PDB entry 6UJ8 | X-ray diffraction, 2.25 A resolution | chains A and B of the 3 polymer chains in the assembly

# Chain A
Name: HLA class I histocompatibility antigen, B-7 alpha chain
Organism: Homo sapiens
Reference sequence: P01889 (1B07_HUMAN); residues 1-280 here correspond to UniProt positions 25-304 (UniProt number = residue number + 24)
Amino-acid sequence (298 residues; each row starts with the number of its first residue; numbering starts at 0):
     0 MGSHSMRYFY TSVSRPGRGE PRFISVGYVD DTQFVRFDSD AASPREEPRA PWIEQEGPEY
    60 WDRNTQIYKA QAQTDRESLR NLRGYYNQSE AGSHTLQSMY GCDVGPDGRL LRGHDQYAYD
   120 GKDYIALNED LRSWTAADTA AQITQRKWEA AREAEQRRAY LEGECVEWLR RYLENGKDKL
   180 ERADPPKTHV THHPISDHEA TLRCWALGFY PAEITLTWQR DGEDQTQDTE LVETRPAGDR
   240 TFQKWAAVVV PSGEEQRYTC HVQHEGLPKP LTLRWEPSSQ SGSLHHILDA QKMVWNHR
Disordered / not traced: 0-1, 277-297
Differences from the reference sequence: initiating methionine (0); expression tag (281-297)
Disulfide bonds: Cys101-Cys164, Cys203-Cys259
UniProt features mapped onto this chain:
  - region: Glu275 to Ser280 (Connecting peptide)
  - motif: Ser77 to Gly83 (Bw6 motif)
  - binding site (a peptide antigen): Asn63, Tyr84, Thr143, Lys146, Glu152, Tyr159, Tyr171
  - glycosylation: Asn86 (N-linked (GlcNAc...) asparagine)
What the authors report for this chain:
  - specificity-determining residues: Asn63 (proposed by the authors, not directly observed)

# Chain B
Name: Beta-2-microglobulin
Organism: Homo sapiens
Reference sequence: P61769 (B2MG_HUMAN); residue numbers follow UniProt; this construct covers 1-119
Amino-acid sequence (119 residues; each row starts with the number of its first residue):
     1 MSRSVALAVL ALLSLSGLEA IQRTPKIQVY SRHPAENGKS NFLNCYVSGF HPSDIEVDLL
    61 KNGERIEKVE HSDLSFSKDW SFYLLYYTEF TPTEKDEYAC RVNHVTLSQP KIVKWDRDM
Disordered / not traced: 1-18
Disulfide bonds: Cys45-Cys100
UniProt features mapped onto this chain:
  - modified residue: Gln22 (Pyrrolidone carboxylic acid)
  - glycosylation: Ile21 (N-linked (Glc) (glycation) isoleucine), Lys39 (N-linked (Glc) (glycation) lysine), Lys61 (N-linked (Glc) (glycation) lysine), Lys68 (N-linked (Glc) (glycation) lysine), Lys78 (N-linked (Glc) (glycation) lysine), Lys111 (N-linked (Glc) (glycation) lysine), Lys114 (N-linked (Glc) (glycation) lysine)
  - natural variant: Ala11 (A11P: In IMD43), Asp96 (D96N: In AMYLD6)
  - mutagenesis: Asp79 (D79P: Increases tendency towards amyloid formation), Trp80 (W80G: Decreases tendency towards amyloid formation; W80V: Increases tendency towards amyloid formation)

# How chain A and chain B interact
Pairs across the interface (60; chain A residue first):
  Phe8(A) with Ser75(B); Phe76(B), hydrophobic
  Tyr9(A) with Phe76(B)
  Thr10(A) with Leu74(B); Phe76(B); Phe82(B)
  Val12(A) with Ser53(B)
  Ile23(A) with Leu74(B)
  Val25(A) with Asp73(B); Leu74(B); Ser75(B)
  Tyr27(A) with Ser75(B); Tyr83(B), hydrogen bond
  Gln32(A) with Asp73(B), hydrogen bond
  Arg35(A) with Asp73(B), salt bridge
  Arg48(A) with Asp73(B), salt bridge
  Gln87(A) with Glu19(B), hydrogen bond
  Ser92(A) with Glu19(B), hydrogen bond (backbone-backbone)
  His93(A) with Glu19(B), salt bridge
  Thr94(A) with Phe82(B)
  Gln96(A) with His51(B), hydrogen bond; Phe76(B); Trp80(B), hydrogen bond (side chain-backbone); Phe82(B)
  Ser97(A) with Phe76(B)
  Gln115(A) with Trp80(B)
  Tyr116(A) with Trp80(B)
  Ala117(A) with Trp80(B), hydrophobic
  Asp119(A) with Glu19(B); Ala20(B); Ile21(B)
  Gly120(A) with His51(B)
  Lys121(A) with Ile21(B)
  Asp122(A) with Trp80(B), hydrogen bond
  His192(A) with Asp118(B), salt bridge
  Arg202(A) with Asp118(B), hydrogen bond (side chain-backbone); Met119(B)
  Trp204(A) with Asp118(B); Met119(B)
  Val231(A) with Gln28(B)
  Glu232(A) with Gln28(B), hydrogen bond (backbone-side chain); Tyr46(B), hydrogen bond; Ser48(B), hydrogen bond
  Thr233(A) with Tyr46(B)
  Arg234(A) with Gln28(B), hydrogen bond; Tyr30(B); Tyr46(B); Met119(B), hydrogen bond (side chain-backbone)
  Pro235(A) with Tyr30(B), hydrogen bond (backbone-side chain); Asn44(B); Tyr46(B)
  Ala236(A) with Arg32(B), hydrogen bond (backbone-side chain); Asn44(B), hydrogen bond (backbone-side chain)
  Gly237(A) with Arg32(B), hydrogen bond (backbone-side chain); Leu85(B)
  Asp238(A) with Arg32(B)
  Gln242(A) with Tyr30(B); Ser31(B), hydrogen bond (side chain-backbone); Arg32(B), hydrogen bond (side chain-backbone)
  Trp244(A) with Met119(B), hydrogen bond (side chain-backbone)
Also at the interface, not in a pair above, chain A (40 interface residues in all): Met98, Lys186, His188, Leu206
Also at the interface, not in a pair above, chain B (27 interface residues in all): Lys26, Pro34, Pro52, Asp54, Asp79

# Overview
40 residues of chain A and 27 residues of chain B are in contact; the contacts include 20 hydrogen bonds and 4
salt bridges. Polar pairs include Arg35(A)-Asp73(B), Arg48(A)-Asp73(B) and His93(A)-Glu19(B). UniProt lists 7
peptide antigen-binding residues on chain A; 2 mutagenesis sites on chain B. From the paper: the specificity
determinant Asn63(A).
Here chain A is HLA class I histocompatibility antigen, B-7 alpha chain and chain B is Beta-2-microglobulin,
both from Homo sapiens. Entry 6UJ8 (Crystal structure of HLA-B*07:02 with wild-type IDH2 peptide) was
determined by X-ray diffraction, deposited together with 7KGU and 6UJ7.
